PDB entry 4XVJ | X-ray diffraction, 2.00 A resolution | chains A and H of the 3 polymer chains in the assembly

== Chain A ==
Name: HCV E2 antigen
Chain sequence (13 residues; numbered 1 to 423; 410 numbers in that range are skipped by the numbering (no residue carries them; nothing is unmodelled there); the number before each row is that of its first residue):
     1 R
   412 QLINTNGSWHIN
From the paper describing this entry:
  - mutagenesis - L413A, L413I, W420A: decreased binding to HC33.1 (from molecular simulation)
  - post-translational modification sites: Asn417, Asn423 (citing earlier work)

== Chain H ==
Name: antibody heavy chain variable domain
From: Homo sapiens
Notes: antibody fragment or engineered binder
Chain sequence (141 residues; each row starts with the number of its first residue; numbering starts at 0):
     0 MEVQLVESGGGLVQPGGSLRLSCVASGLTFTNFAVSWVRQAPGKGLEWVS
    50 AISSSDGSTYYSDSVKGRFTISRDSSMNTLYLQMDSLRVEDTAVYFCARA
   100 VVSSDITYTYWSKYFDYWGQGTLVTVSSGSTGGGGSGGGGS
Disordered / not traced: 137-140
Disulfides: Cys22-Cys96

== Interface between chain A and chain H ==
Contacting residue pairs (38):
  Arg1(A) - Ser102(H)  hydrogen bond
  Gln412(A) - Asp104(H)
  Gln412(A) - Tyr109(H)
  Leu413(A) - Ser102(H)
  Leu413(A) - Ser103(H)
  Leu413(A) - Ser111(H)
  Ile414(A) - Ser102(H)
  Ile414(A) - Ser103(H)  hydrogen bond (backbone-backbone)
  Asn415(A) - Val100(H)
  Asn415(A) - Val101(H)
  Asn415(A) - Ser102(H)
  Thr416(A) - Val101(H)  hydrogen bond (backbone-backbone)
  Asn417(A) - Asn31(H)
  Asn417(A) - Ser54(H)
  Gly418(A) - Asn31(H)  hydrogen bond (backbone-backbone)
  Gly418(A) - Phe32(H)
  Gly418(A) - Ala33(H)
  Gly418(A) - Ser52(H)
  Gly418(A) - Ser53(H)  hydrogen bond (backbone-backbone)
  Gly418(A) - Ser54(H)  hydrogen bond (backbone-side chain)
  Ser419(A) - Ser52(H)
  Ser419(A) - Ser54(H)  hydrogen bond
  Ser419(A) - Val101(H)
  Trp420(A) - Ala33(H)  hydrophobic
  Trp420(A) - Ser35(H)
  Trp420(A) - Trp47(H)
  Trp420(A) - Ala50(H)  hydrophobic
  Trp420(A) - Ser52(H)  hydrogen bond (backbone-side chain)
  Trp420(A) - Tyr59(H)
  Trp420(A) - Ala99(H)  hydrophobic
  Trp420(A) - Val101(H)
  Trp420(A) - Lys112(H)  hydrogen bond (backbone-side chain)
  Trp420(A) - Phe114(H)  hydrophobic
  His421(A) - Tyr59(H)  hydrogen bond (backbone-side chain)
  His421(A) - Trp110(H)
  His421(A) - Lys112(H)
  Ile422(A) - Tyr107(H)  hydrophobic
  Ile422(A) - Trp110(H)
Other interface residues (no listed pair), chain H (23 interface residues in all): Ile105
The authors on this interface:
  - specific contacts: Leu413(A)-Ser102(H) (backbone contact), Leu413(A)-Ser103(H) (backbone contact), Ile414(A)-Ser103(H) (backbone contact), Gly418(A)-Asn31(H) (backbone contact), Gly418(A)-Phe32(H) (backbone contact), Gly418(A)-Ser52(H) (backbone contact), Gly418(A)-Ser53(H) (backbone contact), Gly418(A)-Ser54(H) (backbone contact), Trp420(A)-Trp47(H) (hydrophobic contact), Trp420(A)-Tyr59(H) (hydrophobic contact), Trp420(A)-Lys112(H), Trp420(A)-Ser52(H) (hydrogen bond)
  - epitope / paratope residues, chain A: Leu413(A), Ile414(A), Gly418(A), Ser419(A), Trp420(A)

== In short ==
12 residues of chain A and 23 residues of chain H are in contact, with 10 hydrogen bonds. Polar pairs include
Arg1(A)-Ser102(H), Gly418(A)-Ser54(H) and Ser419(A)-Ser54(H). The paper describes backbone contacts between
Leu413(A) and Ser102(H), Leu413(A) and Ser103(H) and Ile414(A) and Ser103(H) among others; hydrophobic
contacts between Trp420(A) and Trp47(H) and Trp420(A) and Tyr59(H); a contact between Trp420(A) and Lys112(H).
From the paper: L413A, L413I and W420A of chain A reduce binding to HC33.1; epitope/paratope residues
Leu413(A), Ile414(A) and Gly418(A) among others.
Here chain A is HCV E2 antigen and chain H is antibody heavy chain variable domain (Homo sapiens). Entry 4XVJ
(Structure of the hepatitis C virus envelope glycoprotein E2 antigenic 2 region 412-423 bound to the ...) was
determined by X-ray diffraction.
